PDB entry 4YA1 | X-ray diffraction, 2.90 A resolution | chains B and C of the 28 polymer chains in the assembly

# Chain B
Molecule: Proteasome subunit alpha type-3
From: Saccharomyces cerevisiae S288c
Notes: EC 3.4.25.1
UniProtKB: P23638 (PSA3_YEAST); residues 0-257 here correspond to UniProt positions 1-258 (UniProt number = residue number + 1)
Sequence (258 residues; numbered 0 to 257; the number before each row is that of its first residue; numbering starts at 0):
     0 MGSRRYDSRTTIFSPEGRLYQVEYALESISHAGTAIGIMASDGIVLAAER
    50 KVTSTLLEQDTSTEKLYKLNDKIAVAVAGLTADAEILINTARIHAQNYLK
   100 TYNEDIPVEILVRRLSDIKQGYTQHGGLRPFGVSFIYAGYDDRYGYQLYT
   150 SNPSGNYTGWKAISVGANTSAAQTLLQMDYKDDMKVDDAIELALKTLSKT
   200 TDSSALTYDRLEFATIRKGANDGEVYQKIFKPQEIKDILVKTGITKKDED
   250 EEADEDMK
Disordered / not traced: 0, 245-257
UniProt features mapped onto this chain:
  - cross-link (Glycyl lysine isopeptide (Lys-Gly)): Lys99 (interchain with G-Cter in ubiquitin), Lys198 (interchain with G-Cter in ubiquitin), Lys230 (interchain with G-Cter in ubiquitin)

# Chain C
Molecule: Proteasome subunit alpha type-4
From: Saccharomyces cerevisiae S288c
Notes: EC 3.4.25.1
UniProtKB: P40303 (PSA4_YEAST); residues -1 to 252 here correspond to UniProt positions 1-254 (UniProt number = residue number + 2)
Sequence (254 residues; numbered -1 to 252; the number before each row is that of its first residue; numbers below 1 keep their minus sign (Met-1 is residue -1)):
    -1 MSGYDRALSIFSPDGHIFQVEYALEAVKRGTCAVGVKGKNCVVLGCERRS
    49 TLKLQDTRITPSKVSKIDSHVVLSFSGLNADSRILIEKARVEAQSHRLTL
    99 EDPVTVEYLTRYVAGVQQRYTQSGGVRPFGVSTLIAGFDPRDDEPKLYQT
   149 EPSGIYSSWSAQTIGRNSKTVREFLEKNYDRKEPPATVEECVKLTVRSLL
   199 EVVQTGAKNIEITVVKPDSDIVALSSEEINQYVTQIEQEKQEQQEQDKKK
   249 KSNH
Disordered / not traced: -1 to 0, 241-252
UniProt features mapped onto this chain:
  - modified residue: Thr58 (Phosphothreonine)

# Chain B / chain C interface
Residue-residue contacts (76; chain B residue first):
  Arg3(B) with Arg4(C), hydrogen bond (backbone-side chain)
  Asp6(B) with Tyr2(C), hydrogen bond; Arg4(C), salt bridge
  Arg8(B) with Arg4(C)
  Thr10(B) with Leu6(C); Arg125(C)
  Ile11(B) with Leu6(C), hydrophobic; Gln17(C)
  Phe12(B) with Gln17(C); Tyr20(C), hydrophobic; Ala21(C), hydrophobic; Ala24(C), hydrophobic; Leu76(C), hydrophobic; Arg125(C); Pro126(C); Gly128(C)
  Ser13(B) with Tyr20(C)
  Pro14(B) with Tyr20(C), hydrophobic; Glu23(C)
  Glu15(B) with Glu23(C); Arg27(C), hydrogen bond (backbone-side chain)
  Gly16(B) with Tyr20(C); Glu23(C); Ala24(C); Arg27(C)
  Arg17(B) with Arg27(C)
  Leu18(B) with Arg125(C)
  Met38(B) with Asp54(C); Arg56(C)
  Arg112(B) with Arg81(C)
  Ser115(B) with Arg81(C), hydrogen bond (backbone-side chain)
  Asp116(B) with Arg81(C), salt bridge
  Gln119(B) with Ala78(C); Asp79(C); Ile82(C)
  Thr122(B) with Arg125(C), hydrogen bond (backbone-side chain)
  Gln123(B) with Tyr118(C); Gly123(C); Val124(C); Arg125(C), hydrogen bond (backbone-backbone); Phe127(C)
  His124(B) with Gly123(C); Val124(C)
  Gly125(B) with Tyr2(C); Gly123(C)
  Gly126(B) with Tyr2(C)
  Tyr143(B) with Arg56(C), hydrogen bond (backbone-side chain); Ile57(C), hydrophobic
  Tyr145(B) with Arg56(C), hydrogen bond (backbone-side chain)
  Gln146(B) with Ile57(C)
  Leu147(B) with Ile57(C)
  Tyr148(B) with Ile57(C)
  Ser153(B) with Ala78(C)
  Gly154(B) with Ala78(C); Arg81(C), hydrogen bond (backbone-side chain)
  Asn155(B) with Asn77(C), hydrogen bond; Ala78(C)
  Tyr156(B) with Pro59(C), hydrophobic; Arg81(C)
  Thr157(B) with Thr58(C)
  Gly158(B) with Gln53(C); Asp54(C), hydrogen bond (backbone-backbone); Ile57(C); Thr58(C), hydrogen bond (backbone-side chain)
  Trp159(B) with Leu50(C), hydrophobic; Lys51(C); Leu52(C); Gln53(C); Asp54(C)
  Lys160(B) with Leu52(C), hydrogen bond (backbone-backbone); Gln53(C); Asp54(C)
  Ala161(B) with Leu52(C)
  Gln172(B) with Leu52(C)
  Leu175(B) with Leu52(C)
  Gln176(B) with Leu52(C)
Other interface residues (no listed pair), chain B (41 interface residues in all): Glu108, Tyr179

# Summary
41 residues of chain B and 31 residues of chain C are in contact, with 13 hydrogen bonds and 2 salt bridges.
Among the polar pairs are Asp6(B)-Arg4(C), Asp116(B)-Arg81(C) and Arg3(B)-Arg4(C).
Here chain B is Proteasome subunit alpha type-3 and chain C is Proteasome subunit alpha type-4, both from
Saccharomyces cerevisiae S288c. Entry 4YA1 (Yeast 20S proteasome beta2-H116N mutant) was determined by X-ray
diffraction together with 4Y69, 4Y6A, 4Y6V, 4Y6Z, 4Y70, 4Y74 and 34 further entries from the same study.
